Entry 9ICF (X-ray diffraction, 3.00 A resolution); this record covers chains P and A of the 3 polymer chains in the assembly.

== Chain P ==
Molecule: 8-nt DNA strand
Sequence (8 nucleotides; numbered 1 to 8; the number before each row is that of its first residue):
     1 TCTAATGA
Bound ions: Na+: DT6 (shared with Thr-101(A), Val-103(A), Ile-106(A) of chain A); Zn2+: DA8 (together with 2'-deoxyadenosine 5'-triphosphate) (shared with Asp-192(A) of chain A)

== Chain A ==
Protein: Protein (DNA polymerase beta (e.c.2.7.7.7))
Organism: Homo sapiens
Reference sequence: P06746 (DPOB_HUMAN); residues 2-335 here correspond to UniProt positions 1-334 (UniProt number = residue number - 1)
Amino-acid sequence (335 residues; row label = number of the first residue in the row):
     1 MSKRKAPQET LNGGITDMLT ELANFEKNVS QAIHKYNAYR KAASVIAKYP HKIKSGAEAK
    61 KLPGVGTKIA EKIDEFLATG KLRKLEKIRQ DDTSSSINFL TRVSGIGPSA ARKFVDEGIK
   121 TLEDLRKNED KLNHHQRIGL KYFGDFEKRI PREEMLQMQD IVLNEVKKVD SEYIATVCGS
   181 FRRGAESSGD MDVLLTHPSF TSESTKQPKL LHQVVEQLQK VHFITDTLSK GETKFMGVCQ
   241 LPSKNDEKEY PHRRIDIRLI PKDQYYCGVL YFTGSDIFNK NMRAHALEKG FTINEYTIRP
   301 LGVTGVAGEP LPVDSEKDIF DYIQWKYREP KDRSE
Disordered / not traced: 1-8
Bound ions: Zn2+ site 1: His-51, His-134; Na+ site 1: Lys-60, Leu-62; Na+ site 2: Thr-101, Val-103, Ile-106 (shared with DT6(P) of chain P); Zn2+ site 2: Asp-192 (together with 2'-deoxyadenosine 5'-triphosphate) (shared with DA8(P) of chain P)
Ligand contacts: 2'-deoxyadenosine 5'-triphosphate (DTP): Arg-149, Gly-179, Ser-180, Arg-183, Ser-188, Gly-189, Asp-190, Asp-192, Tyr-271, Phe-272
UniProt features mapped onto this chain:
  - binding site (K(+)): Lys-61
  - binding site (Na(+)): Lys-61

== How chain P and chain A interact ==
Contacting residue pairs (18; chain P residue first):
  DA4(P) / Ser-109(A)  phosphate contact
  DA5(P) / Gly-105(A)  phosphate contact
  DA5(P) / Ile-106(A)  phosphate contact
  DA5(P) / Gly-107(A)  hydrogen bond to the phosphate
  DA5(P) / Pro-108(A)  phosphate contact
  DA5(P) / Ser-109(A)  hydrogen bond to the phosphate
  DA5(P) / Ala-110(A)  hydrogen bond to the phosphate
  DT6(P) / Val-103(A)  phosphate contact
  DT6(P) / Ser-104(A)  phosphate contact
  DT6(P) / Gly-105(A)  hydrogen bond to the phosphate
  DT6(P) / Ile-106(A)  hydrogen bond to the phosphate
  DT6(P) / Lys-234(A)  base contact
  DG7(P) / Ser-104(A)  hydrogen bond to the phosphate
  DG7(P) / Asp-192(A)  phosphate contact
  DG7(P) / Arg-254(A)  salt bridge to the phosphate
  DA8(P) / Asp-190(A)  phosphate contact
  DA8(P) / Asp-192(A)  phosphate contact
  DA8(P) / Asp-276(A)  sugar contact
Other interface residues (no listed pair), chain A (17 interface residues in all): Thr-101, His-135, Met-236, Asp-256

== In short ==
5 residues of chain P and 17 residues of chain A are in contact, with 6 hydrogen bonds and 1 salt bridge.
Polar contacts include DA5(P)/Gly-107(A), DA5(P)/Ser-109(A) and DA5(P)/Ala-110(A). Bound to chain A:
2'-deoxyadenosine 5'-triphosphate.
Chain P is an 8-nt DNA strand and chain A is Protein (DNA polymerase beta (e.c.2.7.7.7)) (Homo sapiens); the
structure, DNA polymerase beta (e.c.2.7.7.7)/DNA complex + 2'-deoxyadenosine-5'-triphosphate, soaked in the
presence of datp and ZNCL2, was determined by X-ray diffraction (same publication as 1ZQT, 7ICE, 7ICF, 7ICG,
7ICH, 7ICI and 39 further entries).
